PDB entry 1SGI | X-ray diffraction, 2.30 A resolution | chains A and B

Chain A:
Name: thrombin
Source organism: Homo sapiens
Notes: EC 3.4.21.5; fragment: thrombin light chain (a)
UniProt: P00734 (THRB_HUMAN); residues 1-14 here correspond to UniProt positions 336-349 (UniProt number = residue number + 335)
Amino-acid sequence (36 residues; row label = number of the first residue in the row; a row labelled like 14A-14M holds insertion residues (14A, then the next letters in order)):
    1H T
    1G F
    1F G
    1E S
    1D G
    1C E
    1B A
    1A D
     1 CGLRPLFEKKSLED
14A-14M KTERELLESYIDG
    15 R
Not modelled in the structure: 1H, 1G, 1F, 1E
Curated features (UniProtKB/Swiss-Prot):
  - site: Arg-15 (Cleavage)

Chain B:
Name: thrombin
Source organism: Homo sapiens
Notes: EC 3.4.21.5; fragment: thrombin heavy chain (b)
UniProt: P00734 (THRB_HUMAN); the construct lacks a stretch of the UniProt sequence and is renumbered around it, so the offset changes along the chain: 16-36 = UniProt 364-384; 37-60 = UniProt 386-409; 61-77 = UniProt 419-435; 78-97 = UniProt 437-456; 7 more segments
Amino-acid sequence (259 residues; numbered 16 to 247 plus 30 insertion-coded residues; 3 numbers in that range are skipped by the numbering (no residue carries them; nothing is unmodelled there); the number before each row is that of its first residue; a row labelled like 60A-60I holds insertion residues (60A, then the next letters in order)):
    16 IVEGSDAEIGMSPWQVMLFRK
   36A S
    37 PQELLCGASLISDRWVLTAAHCLL
60A-60I YPPWDKNFT
    61 ENDLLVRIGKHSRTRYE
   77A A
    78 NIEKISMLEKIYIHPRYNWR
   97A E
    98 NLDRDIALMKLKKPVAFSDYIHPVCLPDRETA
129A-129C ASL
   130 LQAGYKGRVTGWGNLKET
147A-147G WTANVGK
   150 GQPSVLQVVNLPIVERPVCKDSTRIRITDNMFCAG
  184A Y
   185 KP
186A-186D DEGK
   187 RGDACEGDSGGPFVMKSP
204A-204B FN
   205 NRWYQMGIVSWGE
   219 GCD
  221A R
   222 DGKYGFYTHVFRLKKWIQKVIDQFGE
Not modelled in the structure: 147A-147G, 247
Sequence notes: engineered mutation Ala-77A (Arg436 in P00734)
Curated features (UniProtKB/Swiss-Prot):
  - region: Ala-183 to Val-200 (High affinity receptor-binding region which is also known as the TP508 peptide)
  - active site (Charge relay system): His-57, Asp-102, Ser-195
  - glycosylation: Asn-60G (N-linked (GlcNAc...) (complex) asparagine)
Disulfide bonds: Cys-42/Cys-58, Cys-168/Cys-182, Cys-191/Cys-220
Ligand contacts: N-acetylglucosamine (NAG; 2-acetamido-2-deoxy-beta-D-glucopyranose): Leu-60, Pro-60B, Asn-60G, Thr-60I
From the paper describing this entry:
  - conformationally variable residues (loop rearrangement, side-chain flip): His-57, Trp-60D, Arg-187, Asp-189, Glu-192, Ser-195, Arg-221A, Asp-222
  - specificity-determining residues: Glu-192 (proposed by the authors, not directly observed)
  - allosteric site: Asp-189, Glu-217, Asp-222, Tyr-225

Chain A / chain B interface:
Disulfides between the chains: Cys-1(A)/Cys-122(B)
Residue-residue contacts (62):
  Cys-1(A) with Pro-120(B); Val-121(B); Cys-122(B), disulfide; Arg-206(B), hydrogen bond (backbone-side chain)
  Asp-1A(A) with His-119(B), salt bridge; Arg-206(B)
  Ala-1B(A) with Arg-206(B), hydrogen bond (backbone-side chain)
  Glu-1C(A) with Asn-204B(B); Arg-206(B), salt bridge; Tyr-208(B), hydrogen bond
  Gly-2(A) with Pro-120(B), hydrogen bond (backbone-backbone); Val-121(B); Cys-122(B), hydrogen bond (backbone-side chain); Arg-206(B); Trp-207(B), hydrogen bond (backbone-backbone)
  Leu-3(A) with His-119(B), hydrogen bond (backbone-side chain); Arg-206(B)
  Arg-4(A) with Gly-25(B); Met-26(B), hydrogen bond (side chain-backbone); Pro-28(B); Trp-29(B); Arg-137(B); Trp-207(B)
  Pro-5(A) with Ser-115(B); Asp-116(B); His-119(B)
  Leu-6(A) with Ile-24(B); Asp-116(B); Tyr-117(B), hydrophobic
  Phe-7(A) with Glu-23(B); Ile-24(B); Gly-25(B); Met-26(B), hydrophobic
  Glu-8(A) with Lys-202(B), salt bridge; Asn-205(B); Trp-207(B), hydrogen bond
  Lys-9(A) with His-119(B)
  Asp-14(A) with Glu-23(B); Arg-137(B), salt bridge; Trp-207(B)
  Lys-14A(A) with Glu-23(B), hydrogen bond (backbone-side chain)
  Thr-14B(A) with Arg-137(B), hydrogen bond; Asn-159(B), hydrogen bond
  Glu-14C(A) with Arg-137(B); Lys-202(B), salt bridge
  Glu-14E(A) with Lys-135(B), salt bridge; Asn-159(B), hydrogen bond; Tyr-184A(B), hydrogen bond; Lys-186D(B), salt bridge
  Leu-14F(A) with Lys-135(B); Gly-136(B); Asn-159(B); Trp-207(B), hydrophobic
  Ser-14I(A) with Gly-133(B); Tyr-134(B); Lys-135(B), hydrogen bond (side chain-backbone)
  Tyr-14J(A) with Leu-129C(B); Tyr-134(B); Met-201(B); Lys-202(B), hydrogen bond (side chain-backbone); Pro-204(B)
  Asp-14L(A) with Gly-133(B)
Other interface residues (no listed pair), chain B (32 interface residues in all): Ser-27, Ala-132

Overview:
The interface between chain A and chain B involves 21 residues on one side and 32 on the other, with 1
disulfide bond, 16 hydrogen bonds and 7 salt bridges. Among the polar pairs are Asp-1A(A)/His-119(B),
Glu-1C(A)/Arg-206(B) and Glu-8(A)/Lys-202(B). The paper reports an allosteric site at Asp-189(B), Glu-217(B)
and Asp-222(B) among others; the specificity determinant Glu-192(B).
Here chain A is thrombin and chain B is thrombin, both from Homo sapiens. Entry 1SGI (Crystal structure of the
anticoagulant slow form of thrombin) was determined by X-ray diffraction together with 1SFQ, 1SG8 and 1SHH
from the same study.
